2OW0 - chain A; structure by X-ray diffraction, 2.00 A resolution.

Chain A:
Name: Matrix metalloproteinase-9 (MMP-9) (92 kDa type IV collagenase) (92 kDa gelatinase) (Gelatinase B) (GELB)
Organism: Homo sapiens
Notes: EC 3.4.24.35; fragment: catalytic domain residues: 110-215, 391-443
Reference sequence: P14780 (MMP9_HUMAN); residue numbers follow UniProt; this construct covers 110-215, 391-443
Chain sequence (159 residues; each row starts with the number of its first residue; note: 175 numbers in that range are skipped by the numbering (no residue carries them; nothing is unmodelled there)):
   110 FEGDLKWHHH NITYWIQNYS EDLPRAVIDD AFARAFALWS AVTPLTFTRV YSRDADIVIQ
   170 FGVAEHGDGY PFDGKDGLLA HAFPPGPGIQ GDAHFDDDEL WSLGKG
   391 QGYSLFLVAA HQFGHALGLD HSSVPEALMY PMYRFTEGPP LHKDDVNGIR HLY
Differences from the reference sequence: engineered mutation Gln402 (Glu in P14780)
Metal / ion sites: Ca2+ site 1: Asp131, Asp206, Glu208; Ca2+ site 2: Ser149, Thr152; Ca2+ site 3: Asp165, Gly197, Gln199, Asp201; Zn2+ site 1: His175, Asp177, His190, His203; Ca2+ site 4: Asp182, Gly183, Asp185, Leu187, Asp205, Glu208; Zn2+ site 2: His401, His405, His411 (together with 6MR)
Ligand contacts: 6MR (N-[(4'-iodobiphenyl-4-yl)sulfonyl]-D-tryptophan): Phe110, Glu111, Gly186, Leu187, Leu188, Ala189, His190, Leu397, Val398, His401, Gln402, His405, His411, Leu418, Tyr420, Pro421, Met422, Tyr423, Arg424
Swiss-Prot annotation at these positions:
  - binding site (Ca(2+)): Asp131, Asp165, Asp182, Gly183, Asp185, Leu187, Gly197, Gln199, Asp201, Asp205, Asp206, Glu208
  - binding site (Zn(2+)): His175, Asp177, His190, His203, His401, His405, His411
  - glycosylation (N-linked (GlcNAc...) asparagine): Asn120, Asn127

In short:
Bound to chain A: compound 6MR. Asp131, Asp206 and Glu208 form the Ca2+ site 1. The Ca2+ site 2 is built by
Ser149 and Thr152. Curated annotation (UniProt) lists 12 Ca2+-binding residues and 7 Zn2+-binding residues.
Chain A is Matrix metalloproteinase-9 (MMP-9) (92 kDa type IV collagenase) (92 kDa gelatinase) (Gelatinase B)
(GELB) (Homo sapiens); the structure, MMP-9 active site mutant with iodine-labeled carboxylate inhibitor, was
determined by X-ray diffraction together with 2OVX, 2OVZ, 2OW1 and 2OW2 from the same study.
